PDB entry 7USO | X-ray diffraction, 2.30 A resolution | chains B and D of the 6 polymer chains in the assembly

== Chain B (and D) ==
Molecule: Caspase-3 subunit p12
Source organism: Homo sapiens
Notes: chain D of this document is another copy of the same molecule, construct and numbering; everything in this record applies to it too
UniProt: P42574 (CASP3_HUMAN); residue numbers follow UniProt; this construct covers 176-277
Chain sequence (102 residues; numbered 176 to 277; the number before each row is that of its first residue):
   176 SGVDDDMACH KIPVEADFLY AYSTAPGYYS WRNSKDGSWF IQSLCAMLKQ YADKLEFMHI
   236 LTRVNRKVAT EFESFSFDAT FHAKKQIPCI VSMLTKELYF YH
Unresolved in the structure: 176-184, 277
Swiss-Prot annotation at these positions:
  - modified residue: R207 (Microbial infection: ADP-riboxanated arginine)
  - mutagenesis: R207 (R207A: Abolished ADP-riboxanation by C.violaceum CopC)

== Chain B / chain D interface ==
Contacting residue pairs - 65 pairs, chain B then chain D:
  K186(B) with A244(D); E248(D); A258(D), hydrogen bond (side chain-backbone); K260(D), hydrogen bond (backbone-side chain)
  I187(B) with K260(D)
  P188(B) with A244(D); K260(D); Q261(D); I262(D)
  E190(B) with Y203(D), hydrogen bond; I262(D)
  Y203(B) with E190(D), hydrogen bond
  E231(B) with H234(D), salt bridge
  M233(B) with M233(D), hydrophobic
  H234(B) with E231(D), salt bridge; H234(D), hydrogen bond; E272(D), salt bridge
  T237(B) with L269(D); T270(D); K271(D)
  R238(B) with E272(D), salt bridge
  N240(B) with S267(D); M268(D); L269(D), hydrogen bond (side chain-backbone)
  R241(B) with T270(D), hydrogen bond (side chain-backbone); K271(D)
  A244(B) with K186(D); I187(D); P188(D)
  E248(B) with K186(D)
  A258(B) with K186(D), hydrogen bond (backbone-side chain)
  K260(B) with K186(D), hydrogen bond (side chain-backbone); I187(D); P188(D)
  Q261(B) with P188(D)
  I262(B) with P188(D); E190(D); M268(D), hydrophobic; T270(D)
  P263(B) with M268(D)
  C264(B) with V266(D), hydrophobic; S267(D); M268(D), hydrophobic
  I265(B) with I265(D); V266(D); S267(D), hydrogen bond (backbone-backbone)
  V266(B) with C264(D), hydrophobic; I265(D)
  S267(B) with N240(D), hydrogen bond (backbone-side chain); P263(D); C264(D); I265(D), hydrogen bond (backbone-backbone)
  M268(B) with A200(D), hydrophobic; P201(D); N240(D); I262(D), hydrophobic; P263(D); C264(D), hydrophobic
  L269(B) with T237(D); N240(D), hydrogen bond (backbone-side chain)
  T270(B) with T237(D); R241(D), hydrogen bond (backbone-side chain); I262(D)
  K271(B) with T237(D)
  E272(B) with H234(D), salt bridge
Interface residues without a listed pair, chain B (32 interface residues in all): A191, A200, P201, T245
Interface residues without a listed pair, chain D (33 interface residues in all): H185, A191, T245, Y274

== Summary ==
32 residues of chain B and 33 residues of chain D are in contact; the contacts include 14 hydrogen bonds and 5
salt bridges. Polar pairs include E231(B)-H234(D), H234(B)-E272(D) and R238(B)-E272(D). From UniProt: one
mutagenesis site on chain B.
Chain B and chain D are both Caspase-3 subunit p12 (Homo sapiens); the structure, Crystal Structure of
Caspase-3 with Peptide Inhibitor AcITVKD-CHO, was determined by X-ray diffraction, deposited together with
7RNA, 7RNG, 7USP and 7USQ.
